PDB entry 8APA | electron microscopy, 3.70 A resolution | chains A1 and E1 of the 42 polymer chains in the assembly

# Chain A1
Molecule: ATP synthase subunit alpha, mitochondrial
Source organism: Trypanosoma brucei brucei
Reference sequence: Q9GS23 (ATPA_TRYBB); numbering as in UniProt (aligned over 1-584)
Sequence (584 residues; each row starts with the number of its first residue):
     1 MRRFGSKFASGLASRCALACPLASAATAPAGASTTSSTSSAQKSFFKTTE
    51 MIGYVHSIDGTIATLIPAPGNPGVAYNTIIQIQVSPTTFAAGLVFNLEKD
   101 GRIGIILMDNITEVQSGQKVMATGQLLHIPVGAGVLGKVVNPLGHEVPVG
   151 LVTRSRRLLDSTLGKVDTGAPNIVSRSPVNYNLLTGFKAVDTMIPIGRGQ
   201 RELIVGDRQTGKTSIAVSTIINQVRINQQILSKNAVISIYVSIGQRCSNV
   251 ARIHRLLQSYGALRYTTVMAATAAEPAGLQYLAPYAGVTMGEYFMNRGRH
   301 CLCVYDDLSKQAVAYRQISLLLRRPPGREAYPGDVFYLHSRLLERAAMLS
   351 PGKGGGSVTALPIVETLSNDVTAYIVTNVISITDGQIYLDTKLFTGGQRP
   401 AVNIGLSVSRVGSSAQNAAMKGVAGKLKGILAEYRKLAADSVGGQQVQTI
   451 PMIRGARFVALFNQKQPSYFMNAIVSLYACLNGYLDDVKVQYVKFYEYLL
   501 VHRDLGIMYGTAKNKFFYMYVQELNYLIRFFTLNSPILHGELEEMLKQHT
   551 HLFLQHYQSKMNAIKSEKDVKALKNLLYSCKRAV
Unresolved in the structure: 1-44, 151-160
Ion coordination: Mg2+: Thr-213 (together with ATP)
Small-molecule neighbours: ATP (adenosine-5'-triphosphate): Arg-208, Gln-209, Thr-210, Gly-211, Lys-212, Thr-213, Ser-214, Phe-394, Arg-399, Pro-400, Gln-464, Lys-465
Curated features (UniProtKB/Swiss-Prot):
  - binding site (ATP): Asp-207 to Ser-214, Gln-464
  - site: Leu-159, Asp-160 (Cleavage), Ser-407 (Required for activity)

# Chain E1
Molecule: ATP synthase subunit beta, mitochondrial
Source organism: Trypanosoma brucei brucei
Notes: EC 7.1.2.2
Reference sequence: Q9GPE9 (ATPB_TRYBB); residues 1-519 here = UniProt positions 1-519
Sequence (519 residues; row label = number of the first residue in the row):
     1 MLTRFRSAVLRGAVSITGARAASTAPVADHKGRVGHVSQVIGAVVDVHFA
    51 DGVPPVLTALDVVDKLGRDEPLTLEIVQHLDAHTGRCIAMQTTDLLKLKA
   101 KVVSTGGNISVPVGRETLGRIFNVLGDAIDQRGPVGEKLRMPIHAVAPKL
   151 ADQAAEDAVLTTGIKVIDLILPYCKGGKIGLFGGAGVGKTVIIMELINNV
   201 AKGHGGFSVFAGVGERTREGTDLYLEMMQSKVIDLKGESKCVLVYGQMNE
   251 PPGARARVAQSALTMAEYFRDVEGQDVLLFIDNIFRFTQANSEVSALLGR
   301 IPAAVGYQPTLAEDLGQLQERITSTTKGSITSVQAVYVPADDITDPAPAT
   351 TFSHLDATTVLDRAVAESGIYPAVNPLECASRIMDPDVISVDHYNVAQDV
   401 VQMLTKYRELQDIIAVLGIDELSEEDKLIVDRARKLVKFLSQPFQVAEVF
   451 TGMTGHYVQLDDTIDSFSGLLMGTYDQVPEMAFYMVGGINSVLEKAKKMA
   501 EEAAELEKMRRARVAQASS
Unresolved in the structure: 1-27, 514-519
Curated features (UniProtKB/Swiss-Prot):
  - binding site (ATP): Gly-184 to Val-191, Arg-216

# Interface between chain A1 and chain E1
Residue-residue contacts (64; chain A1 residue first):
  Asn-71(A1) / Lys-99(E1)
  Val-74(A1) / Lys-97(E1)
  Ala-75(A1) / Leu-96(E1)
  Ala-75(A1) / Lys-97(E1)
  Tyr-76(A1) / Val-40(E1)  hydrophobic
  Tyr-76(A1) / Gly-42(E1)  hydrogen bond (side chain-backbone)
  Tyr-76(A1) / Thr-93(E1)
  Tyr-76(A1) / Leu-95(E1)  hydrogen bond (backbone-backbone)
  Tyr-76(A1) / Leu-96(E1)  hydrogen bond (backbone-backbone)
  Asn-77(A1) / Asp-94(E1)  hydrogen bond
  Thr-78(A1) / Leu-95(E1)
  Asn-96(A1) / Val-40(E1)
  Asn-96(A1) / Ile-41(E1)
  Leu-97(A1) / Gln-39(E1)
  Leu-97(A1) / Val-40(E1)  hydrogen bond (backbone-backbone)
  Leu-97(A1) / Leu-96(E1)
  Glu-98(A1) / Gln-39(E1)
  Glu-98(A1) / Leu-98(E1)
  Lys-99(A1) / Ser-38(E1)
  Lys-99(A1) / Gln-39(E1)
  Leu-126(A1) / Leu-95(E1)  hydrophobic
  Asp-167(A1) / Asp-94(E1)
  Ala-170(A1) / Asn-249(E1)
  Asn-172(A1) / Gln-131(E1)
  Ile-173(A1) / Thr-221(E1)  hydrogen bond (backbone-side chain)
  Ile-173(A1) / Tyr-245(E1)  hydrophobic
  Ile-173(A1) / Gln-247(E1)
  Val-174(A1) / Ile-129(E1)
  Val-174(A1) / Asp-130(E1)
  Arg-176(A1) / Thr-217(E1)
  Arg-176(A1) / Thr-221(E1)
  Pro-178(A1) / Leu-225(E1)  hydrophobic
  Val-179(A1) / Arg-218(E1)
  Arg-201(A1) / Arg-216(E1)
  Arg-324(A1) / Ile-41(E1)
  Arg-324(A1) / Gly-42(E1)
  Pro-325(A1) / Ala-296(E1)
  Pro-325(A1) / Leu-297(E1)
  Pro-325(A1) / Gly-299(E1)
  Gly-333(A1) / Glu-293(E1)
  Asp-334(A1) / Leu-297(E1)
  Phe-336(A1) / Arg-255(E1)
  Phe-336(A1) / Gln-289(E1)
  Phe-336(A1) / Glu-293(E1)
  Tyr-337(A1) / Asn-249(E1)
  Tyr-337(A1) / Glu-250(E1)
  Tyr-337(A1) / Pro-251(E1)  hydrophobic
  Ser-340(A1) / Met-248(E1)  hydrogen bond (side chain-backbone)
  Glu-344(A1) / Arg-216(E1)
  Glu-344(A1) / Thr-217(E1)  hydrogen bond
  Glu-344(A1) / Met-248(E1)
  Glu-344(A1) / Asn-249(E1)
  Ile-380(A1) / Arg-216(E1)
  Ser-381(A1) / Arg-216(E1)  hydrogen bond (backbone-side chain)
  Ser-381(A1) / Met-248(E1)
  Ser-381(A1) / Arg-286(E1)  hydrogen bond (backbone-side chain)
  Ile-382(A1) / Arg-216(E1)  hydrogen bond (backbone-side chain)
  Ile-382(A1) / Met-248(E1)  hydrophobic
  Thr-383(A1) / Arg-216(E1)  hydrogen bond (backbone-side chain)
  Asp-384(A1) / Arg-216(E1)  salt bridge
  Asp-384(A1) / Arg-218(E1)  salt bridge
  Arg-410(A1) / Ala-185(E1)
  Arg-410(A1) / Arg-216(E1)
  Arg-410(A1) / Glu-219(E1)  salt bridge
Interface residues without a listed pair, chain A1 (39 interface residues in all): Phe-95, Pro-171, Arg-341, Thr-372, Val-411
Interface residues without a listed pair, chain E1 (42 interface residues in all): Asp-81, Thr-84, Ile-121, Gly-220, Asp-222, Pro-252, Ala-340

# Summary
Chain A1 and chain E1 form an interface of 39 and 42 residues respectively; the contacts include 12 hydrogen
bonds and 3 salt bridges. Polar contacts include Asp-384(A1)/Arg-216(E1), Asp-384(A1)/Arg-218(E1) and
Arg-410(A1)/Glu-219(E1). Bound to chain A1: ATP.
Here chain A1 is ATP synthase subunit alpha, mitochondrial and chain E1 is ATP synthase subunit beta,
mitochondrial, both from Trypanosoma brucei brucei. Entry 8APA (rotational state 1a of the Trypanosoma brucei
mitochondrial ATP synthase dimer) was determined by electron microscopy (same publication as 8AP6, 8AP7, 8AP8,
8AP9, 8APB, 8APC and 7 further entries).
